PDB entry 4NSG | X-ray diffraction, 2.00 A resolution | chain A

[Chain A]
Name: Lysozyme C
Source organism: Gallus gallus
Notes: EC 3.2.1.17
UniProt: P00698 (LYSC_CHICK); residues 1-129 here correspond to UniProt positions 19-147 (UniProt number = residue number + 18)
Amino-acid sequence (129 residues; row label = number of the first residue in the row):
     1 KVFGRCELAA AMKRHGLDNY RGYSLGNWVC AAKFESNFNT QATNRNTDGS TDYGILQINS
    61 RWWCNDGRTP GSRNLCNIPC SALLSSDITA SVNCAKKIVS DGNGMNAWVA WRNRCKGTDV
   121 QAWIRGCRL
Disulfide bonds: Cys-6/Cys-127, Cys-30/Cys-115, Cys-64/Cys-80, Cys-76/Cys-94
Ion coordination: carboplatin Pt site 1: Arg-14, His-15; carboplatin Pt site 2 near His-15 (its only coordinating residue here); Na+: Ser-60, Cys-64, Ser-72, Arg-73
Swiss-Prot annotation at these positions:
  - active site: Glu-35, Asp-52
  - binding site (substrate): Asp-101
What the authors report for this chain:
  - binding site for carboplatin Pt: His-15
  - binding site for bromide ion: Ile-88

[Overview]
Arg-14 and His-15 coordinate carboplatin Pt site 1. Ser-60, Cys-64, Ser-72 and Arg-73 form the Na+ site.
Curated annotation (UniProt) lists active-site residues Glu-35 and Asp-52 and substrate-binding residue
Asp-101. The paper reports a binding site for carboplatin Pt at His-15; a binding site for bromide ion at
Ile-88.
Chain A is Lysozyme C (Gallus gallus); the structure, Carboplatin binding to HEWL in NaBr crystallisation
conditions studied at an X-ray wavelength of 1.5418A, was determined by X-ray diffraction together with 4NSH,
4NSI, 4NSJ, 4LT0 and 4LT3 from the same study.
